Entry 7P78 (electron microscopy, 3.32 A resolution); this record covers chains C and B of the 8 polymer chains in the assembly.

# Chain C
Molecule: Spike glycoprotein
From: Severe acute respiratory syndrome coronavirus 2
UniProt: P0DTC2 (SPIKE_SARS2); residue numbers follow UniProt; this construct covers 1-1208
Amino-acid sequence (1288 residues; row label = number of the first residue in the row):
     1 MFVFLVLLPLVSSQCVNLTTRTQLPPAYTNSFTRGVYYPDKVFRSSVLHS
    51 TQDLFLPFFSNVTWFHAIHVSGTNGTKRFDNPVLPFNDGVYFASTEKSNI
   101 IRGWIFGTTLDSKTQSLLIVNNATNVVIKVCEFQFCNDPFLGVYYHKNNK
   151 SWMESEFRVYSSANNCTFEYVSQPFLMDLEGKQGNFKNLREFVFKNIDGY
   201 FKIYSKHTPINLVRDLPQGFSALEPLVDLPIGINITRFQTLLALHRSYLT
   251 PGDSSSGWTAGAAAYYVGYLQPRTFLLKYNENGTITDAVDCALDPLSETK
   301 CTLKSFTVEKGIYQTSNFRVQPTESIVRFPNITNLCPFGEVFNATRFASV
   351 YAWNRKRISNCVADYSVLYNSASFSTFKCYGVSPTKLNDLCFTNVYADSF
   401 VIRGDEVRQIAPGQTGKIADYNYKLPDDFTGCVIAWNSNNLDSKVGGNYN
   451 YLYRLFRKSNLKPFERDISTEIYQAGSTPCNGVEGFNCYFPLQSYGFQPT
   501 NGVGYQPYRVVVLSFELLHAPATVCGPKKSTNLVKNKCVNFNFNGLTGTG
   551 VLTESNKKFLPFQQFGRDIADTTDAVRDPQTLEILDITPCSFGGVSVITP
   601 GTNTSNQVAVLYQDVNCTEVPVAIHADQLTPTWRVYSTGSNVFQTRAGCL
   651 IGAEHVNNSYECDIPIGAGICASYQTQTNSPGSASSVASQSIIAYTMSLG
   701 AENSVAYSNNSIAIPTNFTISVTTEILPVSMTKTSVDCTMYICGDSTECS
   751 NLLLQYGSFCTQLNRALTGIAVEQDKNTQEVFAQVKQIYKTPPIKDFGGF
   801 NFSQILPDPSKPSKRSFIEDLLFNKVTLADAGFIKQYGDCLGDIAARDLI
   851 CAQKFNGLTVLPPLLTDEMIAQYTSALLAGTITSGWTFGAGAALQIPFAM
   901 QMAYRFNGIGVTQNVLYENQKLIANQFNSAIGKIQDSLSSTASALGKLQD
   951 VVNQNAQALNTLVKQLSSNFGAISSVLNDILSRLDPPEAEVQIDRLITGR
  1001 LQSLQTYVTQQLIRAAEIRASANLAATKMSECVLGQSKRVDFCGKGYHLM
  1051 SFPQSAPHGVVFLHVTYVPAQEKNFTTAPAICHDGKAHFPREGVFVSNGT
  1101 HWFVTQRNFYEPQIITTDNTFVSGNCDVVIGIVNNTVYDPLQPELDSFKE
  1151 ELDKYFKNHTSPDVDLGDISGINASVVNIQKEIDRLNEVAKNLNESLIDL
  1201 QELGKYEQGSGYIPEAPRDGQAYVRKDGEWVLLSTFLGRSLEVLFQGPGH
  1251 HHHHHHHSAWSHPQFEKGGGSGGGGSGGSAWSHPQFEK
Unresolved in the structure: 1-25, 67-78, 142-152, 175-185, 244-260, 677-690, 829-851, 1150-1288
Construct notes: engineered mutation Gly682 (Arg in P0DTC2), Ser683 (Arg in P0DTC2), Ser685 (Arg in P0DTC2), Pro986 (Lys in P0DTC2), Pro987 (Val in P0DTC2); expression tag (1209-1288)
Disulfide bonds: Cys131-Cys166, Cys291-Cys301, Cys336-Cys361, Cys379-Cys432, Cys391-Cys525, Cys480-Cys488, Cys538-Cys590, Cys617-Cys649, Cys662-Cys671, Cys738-Cys760, Cys743-Cys749, Cys1032-Cys1043, Cys1082-Cys1126
Covalent attachments: N-acetylglucosamine (NAG) linked to Asn61, Asn165, Asn234, Asn282, Asn603, Asn616, Asn657, Asn709, Asn717, Asn801, Asn1074, Asn1098
Residues lining bound ligands: N-acetylglucosamine (NAG; 2-acetamido-2-deoxy-beta-D-glucopyranose): Phe342, Leu368, Ser371, Ser373, Phe374, Trp436
Swiss-Prot annotation at these positions:
  - region: Asn280 to Cys301 (Putative superantigen), Arg403 to Asp405 (Integrin-binding motif), Asn448 to Phe456 (Immunodominant HLA epitope recognized by the CD8+), Pro681, Ala684 (Putative superantigen), Ser816 to Tyr837 (Fusion peptide 1), Lys835 to Phe855 (Fusion peptide 2), Asp1163 to Glu1202 (Heptad repeat 2)
  - site: Arg815, Ser816 (Cleavage)
  - glycosylation: Asn17 (N-linked (GlcNAc...) (complex) asparagine), Asn61 (N-linked (GlcNAc...) (hybrid) asparagine), Asn74 (N-linked (GlcNAc...) (complex) asparagine), Asn122 (N-linked (GlcNAc...) (hybrid) asparagine), Asn149 (N-linked (GlcNAc...) (complex) asparagine), Asn165 (N-linked (GlcNAc...) (complex) asparagine), Asn234 (N-linked (GlcNAc...) (high mannose) asparagine), Asn282 (N-linked (GlcNAc...) (complex) asparagine), Thr323 (O-linked (GalNAc) threonine), Ser325 (O-linked (HexNAc...) serine), Asn331 (N-linked (GlcNAc...) (complex) asparagine), Asn343 (N-linked (GlcNAc...) (complex) asparagine), Asn603 (N-linked (GlcNAc...) (hybrid) asparagine), Asn616 (N-linked (GlcNAc...) (complex) asparagine), Asn657 (N-linked (GlcNAc...) (complex) asparagine), Thr676 (O-linked (GlcNAc...) threonine), Thr678 (O-linked (GlcNAc...) threonine), Asn709 (N-linked (GlcNAc...) (high mannose) asparagine), Asn717 (N-linked (GlcNAc...) (hybrid) asparagine), Asn801 (N-linked (GlcNAc...) (hybrid) asparagine) and 6 more in UniProt
From the paper describing this entry:
  - mutagenesis - K417N, K417N/E484K/N501Y, E484K, N501Y: decreased binding to sybody#15 (chain B)

# Chain B
Molecule: sybody#15
From: synthetic construct
Notes: antibody fragment or engineered binder
Amino-acid sequence (114 residues; each row starts with the number of its first residue; a row labelled like 82A-82C holds insertion residues (82A, then the next letters in order)):
     1 QVQLVESGGGLVQAGGSLRLSCAASGFPVKNFEMEWYRKAPGKEREWVAA
    51 IQ
   52A S
    53 GGVETYYADSVKGRFTISRDNAKNTVYLQM
82A-82C NSL
    83 KPEDTAVYYCFVYVGRSYIGQGTQVTVS
Disulfide bonds: Cys22-Cys92

# Interface between chain C and chain B
Contacting residue pairs (12; chain C residue first):
  Asp427(C) - Val5(B)
  Asp427(C) - Glu6(B)
  Asp427(C) - Gly104(B)
  Asp427(C) - Thr105(B)  hydrogen bond
  Asp428(C) - Gln3(B)  hydrogen bond (backbone-side chain)
  Asp428(C) - Leu4(B)
  Asp428(C) - Val5(B)
  Asp428(C) - Gln103(B)
  Thr430(C) - Gln3(B)
  Leu517(C) - Gln1(B)
  Leu517(C) - Gln3(B)
  Leu517(C) - Ser25(B)
Interface residues without a listed pair, chain C (5 interface residues in all): Pro463
Interface residues without a listed pair, chain B (11 interface residues in all): Ser7, Gly102
Interface features reported in the paper:
  - hot spots on chain C (mutagenesis) - Q493R: decreased binding to another copy of this molecule

# Summary
The interface between chain C and chain B involves 5 residues on one side and 11 on the other; the contacts
include 2 hydrogen bonds. Among the polar pairs are Asp427(C)-Thr105(B) and Asp428(C)-Gln3(B). From the paper:
K417N, K417N/E484K/N501Y and E484K of chain C, among others, reduce binding to sybody#15 (chain B); Q493R of
chain C reduces binding to another copy of this molecule.
Here chain C is Spike glycoprotein (Severe acute respiratory syndrome coronavirus 2) and chain B is sybody#15
(synthetic construct). Entry 7P78 (SARS-CoV-2 spike protein in complex with sybody#15 and sybody#68 in a
1up/1up-out/1down conformation) was determined by electron microscopy, deposited together with 7P77, 7P79,
7P7A and 7P7B.
